Entry 8JCD (electron microscopy, 3.14 A resolution); this record covers chains G and J of the 10 polymer chains in the assembly.

# Chain G
Molecule: Histone H2A type 1-B/E
Source organism: Homo sapiens
UniProt: P04908 (H2A1B_HUMAN); residues 1-129 here correspond to UniProt positions 2-130 (UniProt number = residue number + 1)
Sequence (129 residues; numbered 1 to 129; the number before each row is that of its first residue):
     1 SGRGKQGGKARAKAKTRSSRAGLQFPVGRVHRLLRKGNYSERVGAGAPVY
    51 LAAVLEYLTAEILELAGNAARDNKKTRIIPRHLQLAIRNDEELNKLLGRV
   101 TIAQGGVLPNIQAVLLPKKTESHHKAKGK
Not modelled in the structure: 1-14, 112-129

# Chain J
Molecule: 147-nt DNA strand
Sequence (147 nucleotides; row label = number of the first residue in the row; numbers below 1 keep their minus sign (DA-73 is residue -73)):
   -73 ATCGAGAATCCCGGTGCCGAGGCCGCTCAATTGGTCGTAGACAGCTCTAG
   -23 CACCGCTTAAACGCACGTACGCGCTGTCCCCCGCGTTTTAACCGCCAAGG
    27 GGATTACTCCCTAGTCTCCAGGCACGTGTCAGATATATACATCCGAT
Not modelled in the structure: -73 to -63, 58-73

# Chain G / chain J interface
Contacting residue pairs - 8 pairs, chain G then chain J:
  Lys15(G) - DT-42(J)  phosphate contact
  Thr16(G) - DT-43(J)  phosphate contact
  Arg17(G) - DT-43(J)  salt bridge to the phosphate
  Arg20(G) - DT-42(J)  salt bridge to the phosphate
  Arg29(G) - DA-44(J)  salt bridge to the phosphate
  Arg32(G) - DA-44(J)  salt bridge to the phosphate
  Arg42(G) - DA-35(J)  sugar contact
  Arg77(G) - DA-54(J)  hydrogen bond to the sugar
Also at the interface, not in a pair above, chain G (10 interface residues in all): Ser18, Gly28
Also at the interface, not in a pair above, chain J (6 interface residues in all): DA-45

# In short
Chain G and chain J form an interface of 10 and 6 residues respectively; the contacts include 1 hydrogen bond
and 4 salt bridges. Among the polar pairs are Arg77(G)-DA-54(J), Arg17(G)-DT-43(J) and Arg20(G)-DT-42(J).
Chain G is Histone H2A type 1-B/E (Homo sapiens) and chain J is a 147-nt DNA strand; the structure, Human
H2BFWTH100R nucleosome with 601 DNA, was determined by electron microscopy (same publication as 8JBX and
8JCC).
